5ZK1 - chains A and C of the 3 polymer chains in the assembly; structure by X-ray diffraction, 3.05 A resolution.

# Chain A
Name: Cyclic AMP-responsive element-binding protein 1
From: Homo sapiens
Notes: fragment: bZIP domain
UniProt: P16220 (CREB1_HUMAN); residues 283-341 here = UniProt positions 283-341
Chain sequence (59 residues; each row starts with the number of its first residue):
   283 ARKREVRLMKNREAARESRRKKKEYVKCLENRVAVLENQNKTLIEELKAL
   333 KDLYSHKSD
Unresolved in the structure: 283-284, 338-341
Construct notes: engineered mutation Ser-300 (Cys in P16220), Ser-337 (Cys in P16220)

# Chain C
Name: CREB-regulated transcription coactivator 2
From: Mus musculus
Notes: fragment: binding domain
UniProt: Q3U182 (CRTC2_MOUSE); numbering as in UniProt (aligned over 17-58)
Chain sequence (42 residues; row label = number of the first residue in the row):
    17 SNPRKFSEKIALQKQRQAEETAAFEEVMMDIGSTRLQAQKLR
Unresolved in the structure: 17, 57-58
Modified positions: Mse-44 (selenomethionine; parent Met); Mse-45 (selenomethionine; parent Met)

# How chain A and chain C interact
Contacting residue pairs (22; chain A residue first):
  Ser-300(A) with Phe-22(C)
  Lys-303(A) with Phe-22(C); Ser-23(C)
  Lys-304(A) with Phe-22(C)
  Tyr-307(A) with Lys-25(C); Ile-26(C), hydrophobic
  Leu-311(A) with Gln-29(C)
  Asn-313(A) with Gln-33(C)
  Arg-314(A) with Gln-29(C), hydrogen bond (side chain-backbone); Arg-32(C); Gln-33(C); Glu-36(C), salt bridge
  Val-317(A) with Gln-33(C)
  Leu-318(A) with Glu-36(C)
  Gln-321(A) with Thr-37(C), hydrogen bond
  Thr-324(A) with Mse-44(C)
  Leu-325(A) with Phe-40(C), hydrophobic; Mse-44(C), hydrophobic
  Glu-328(A) with Ile-47(C); Arg-51(C), salt bridge
  Ala-331(A) with Arg-51(C)
  Leu-335(A) with Ala-54(C), hydrophobic
Other interface residues (no listed pair), chain A (18 interface residues in all): Glu-306, Cys-310, Leu-332
Other interface residues (no listed pair), chain C (16 interface residues in all): Lys-30, Thr-50

# Summary
18 residues of chain A face 16 of chain C across their interface, with 2 hydrogen bonds and 2 salt bridges.
Polar contacts include Arg-314(A)/Glu-36(C), Glu-328(A)/Arg-51(C) and Arg-314(A)/Gln-29(C).
Chain A is Cyclic AMP-responsive element-binding protein 1 (Homo sapiens) and chain C is CREB-regulated
transcription coactivator 2 (Mus musculus); the structure, Crystal Structure of the CRTC2(SeMet)-CREB-CRE
complex, was determined by X-ray diffraction together with 5ZKO from the same study.
